8K1J - chains A and B; structure by electron microscopy, 3.00 A resolution.

Chain A (and B):
Protein: Potassium channel subfamily K member 9
Source organism: Homo sapiens
Notes: chain B of this document is another copy of the same molecule, construct and numbering; everything in this record applies to it too
UniProt: Q9NPC2 (KCNK9_HUMAN); numbering as in UniProt (aligned over 1-259)
Amino-acid sequence (275 residues; each row starts with the number of its first residue):
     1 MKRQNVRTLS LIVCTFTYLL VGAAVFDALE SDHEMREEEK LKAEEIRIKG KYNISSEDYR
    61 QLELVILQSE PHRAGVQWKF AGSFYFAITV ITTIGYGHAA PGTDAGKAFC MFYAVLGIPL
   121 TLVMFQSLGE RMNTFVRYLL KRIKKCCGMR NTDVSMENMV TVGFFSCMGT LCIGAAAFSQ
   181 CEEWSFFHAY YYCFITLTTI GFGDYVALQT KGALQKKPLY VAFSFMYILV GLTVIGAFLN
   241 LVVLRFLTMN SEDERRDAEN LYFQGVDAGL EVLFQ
Disordered / not traced: 1, 148-152, 249-275
Differences from the reference sequence: expression tag (260-275)
Ion coordination: K+ site 1: T93, I94, T199, I200 (shared with T93(B), I94(B), T199(B), I200(B) of chain B); K+ site 2: T93, T199 (shared with T93(B), T199(B) of chain B); K+ site 3: I94, G95, I200, G201 (shared with I94(B), G95(B), I200(B), G201(B) of chain B); K+ site 4: G95, Y96, G201, F202 (shared with G95(B), Y96(B), G201(B), F202(B) of chain B)
Swiss-Prot annotation at these positions:
  - region: T93 to H98 (Selectivity filter 1), T199 to D204 (Selectivity filter 2), V243 to T248 (X-gate)
  - binding site (K(+)): T93, I94, G95, Y96, T199, I200, G201, F202
  - site: W78 (Forms a cation-pi interaction with protonated H-98, stabilizing the C-type inactivated state), H98 (pH sensor)
  - glycosylation: N53 (N-linked (GlcNAc...) asparagine)

Chain A / chain B interface:
Pairs across the interface (147; chain A residue first):
  Q4(A) - R131(B)
  N5(A) - R131(B)
  R7(A) - V123(B)
  R7(A) - S127(B)
  L11(A) - L120(B)  hydrophobic
  L11(A) - V123(B)  hydrophobic
  T15(A) - L120(B)
  T15(A) - M124(B)
  Y18(A) - Y113(B)  hydrogen bond (side chain-backbone)
  Y18(A) - L116(B)
  Y18(A) - G117(B)  hydrogen bond (side chain-backbone)
  L19(A) - F84(B)  hydrophobic
  L19(A) - A87(B)  hydrophobic
  L19(A) - I88(B)
  L19(A) - I91(B)  hydrophobic
  L19(A) - Y113(B)
  L20(A) - F80(B)  hydrophobic
  L20(A) - F84(B)  hydrophobic
  G22(A) - Y113(B)
  A23(A) - S83(B)  hydrogen bond (backbone-side chain)
  A23(A) - F84(B)
  V25(A) - F109(B)  hydrophobic
  F26(A) - S83(B)
  F26(A) - F86(B)  hydrophobic
  F26(A) - F109(B)  hydrophobic
  F26(A) - C110(B)  hydrophobic
  D27(A) - W78(B)
  D27(A) - K79(B)
  D27(A) - F80(B)  hydrogen bond (side chain-backbone)
  D27(A) - S83(B)  hydrogen bond (backbone-side chain)
  E30(A) - W78(B)
  E30(A) - P101(B)
  E30(A) - G102(B)
  H33(A) - G102(B)
  H33(A) - T103(B)
  E34(A) - G75(B)
  E34(A) - V76(B)
  E34(A) - Q77(B)  hydrogen bond (side chain-backbone)
  E34(A) - W78(B)
  E37(A) - H72(B)  salt bridge
  E38(A) - H72(B)
  E38(A) - G75(B)
  L41(A) - Q68(B)
  L41(A) - S69(B)
  L41(A) - H72(B)
  K42(A) - R73(B)
  E44(A) - Q61(B)
  E44(A) - V65(B)
  E45(A) - R73(B)  salt bridge
  R47(A) - Q61(B)  hydrogen bond
  I48(A) - L62(B)  hydrophobic
  Y52(A) - I54(B)  hydrophobic
  Y52(A) - S55(B)
  Y52(A) - D58(B)  hydrogen bond
  I54(A) - Y52(B)  hydrophobic
  S55(A) - Y52(B)
  D58(A) - Y52(B)  hydrogen bond
  Q61(A) - E44(B)
  Q61(A) - R47(B)
  L62(A) - I48(B)  hydrophobic
  E63(A) - I66(B)
  V65(A) - E44(B)
  I66(A) - E63(B)
  I66(A) - I66(B)  hydrophobic
  L67(A) - E70(B)
  Q68(A) - L41(B)
  S69(A) - L41(B)
  E70(A) - L67(B)
  H72(A) - E37(B)  salt bridge
  H72(A) - E38(B)
  H72(A) - L41(B)
  R73(A) - K42(B)
  R73(A) - E45(B)  salt bridge
  G75(A) - E34(B)
  G75(A) - E38(B)
  V76(A) - E34(B)
  Q77(A) - E34(B)  hydrogen bond (backbone-side chain)
  W78(A) - D27(B)
  W78(A) - E30(B)
  W78(A) - E34(B)
  K79(A) - D27(B)
  F80(A) - L20(B)  hydrophobic
  F80(A) - D27(B)  hydrogen bond (backbone-side chain)
  S83(A) - A23(B)  hydrogen bond (side chain-backbone)
  S83(A) - F26(B)
  S83(A) - D27(B)  hydrogen bond (side chain-backbone)
  F84(A) - L19(B)  hydrophobic
  F84(A) - L20(B)  hydrophobic
  F84(A) - A23(B)
  F86(A) - F26(B)  hydrophobic
  F86(A) - F202(B)  hydrophobic
  A87(A) - L19(B)  hydrophobic
  I88(A) - L19(B)
  V90(A) - F202(B)  hydrophobic
  I91(A) - L19(B)  hydrophobic
  T93(A) - T199(B)
  I94(A) - I200(B)
  G95(A) - I200(B)
  G95(A) - G201(B)
  G95(A) - F202(B)
  G97(A) - F202(B)
  P101(A) - E30(B)
  G102(A) - E30(B)
  G102(A) - H33(B)
  T103(A) - H33(B)
  D104(A) - F187(B)
  D104(A) - H188(B)  salt bridge
  K107(A) - H188(B)
  K107(A) - Y205(B)
  F109(A) - V25(B)  hydrophobic
  F109(A) - F26(B)  hydrophobic
  C110(A) - F26(B)  hydrophobic
  M111(A) - F187(B)  hydrophobic
  M111(A) - Y191(B)  hydrophobic
  M111(A) - F194(B)  hydrophobic
  Y113(A) - Y18(B)  hydrogen bond (backbone-side chain)
  Y113(A) - L19(B)
  Y113(A) - G22(B)
  V115(A) - F194(B)  hydrophobic
  L116(A) - Y18(B)
  G117(A) - Y18(B)  hydrogen bond (backbone-side chain)
  P119(A) - V243(B)  hydrophobic
  L120(A) - L11(B)  hydrophobic
  L120(A) - T15(B)
  V123(A) - R7(B)
  V123(A) - L11(B)  hydrophobic
  M124(A) - T15(B)
  S127(A) - R7(B)
  R131(A) - Q4(B)
  R131(A) - N5(B)
  F187(A) - D104(B)
  F187(A) - M111(B)  hydrophobic
  H188(A) - D104(B)  salt bridge
  H188(A) - K107(B)
  Y191(A) - M111(B)  hydrophobic
  F194(A) - M111(B)  hydrophobic
  F194(A) - V115(B)  hydrophobic
  T199(A) - T93(B)
  I200(A) - I94(B)
  I200(A) - G95(B)
  G201(A) - G95(B)
  F202(A) - F86(B)  hydrophobic
  F202(A) - V90(B)  hydrophobic
  F202(A) - G95(B)
  F202(A) - G97(B)
  Y205(A) - K107(B)
  V243(A) - P119(B)  hydrophobic
Also at the interface, not in a pair above, chain A (104 interface residues in all): T8, I12, C14, S31, K51, N53, Y59, Y96, A100, G106, A108, F112, A114, T121, Q126, L128, T198, D204, F246, L247
Also at the interface, not in a pair above, chain B (104 interface residues in all): T8, I12, C14, S31, K51, N53, Y59, Y96, A100, G106, A108, F112, A114, T121, Q126, L128, T198, D204, F246, L247

Overview:
The chain A/chain B interface involves 104 residues from each chain, with 15 hydrogen bonds and 6 salt
bridges. Polar pairs include E37(A)-H72(B), E45(A)-R73(B) and D104(A)-H188(B). Curated annotation (UniProt)
lists 8 K+-binding residues on chain A.
Chain A and chain B are both Potassium channel subfamily K member 9 (Homo sapiens); the structure, Human
TWIK-related acid-sensitive potassium channel TASK3 at pH 7.4,200 mM KCl, was determined by electron
microscopy (same publication as 8K1Q, 8K1V and 8K1Z).
